PDB entry 2X2A | X-ray diffraction, 1.40 A resolution | chains A and B

Chain A (and B):
Name: Peptidyl-prolyl cis-trans isomerase A
Organism: Homo sapiens
Notes: EC 5.2.1.8; chain B of this document is another copy of the same molecule, construct and numbering; everything in this record applies to it too
UniProt: P62937 (PPIA_HUMAN); numbering as in UniProt (aligned over 1-165)
Amino-acid sequence (165 residues; each row starts with the number of its first residue):
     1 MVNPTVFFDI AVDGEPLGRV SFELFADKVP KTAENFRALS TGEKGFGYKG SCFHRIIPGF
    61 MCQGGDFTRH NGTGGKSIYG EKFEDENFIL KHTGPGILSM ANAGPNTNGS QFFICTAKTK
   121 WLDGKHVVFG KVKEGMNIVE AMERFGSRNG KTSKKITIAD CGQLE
Modified positions: Lys-125 (n(6)-acetyllysine; ALY)
Sequence notes: conflict Lys-120 (Glu in P62937)
UniProt features mapped onto this chain:
  - modified residue: Met-1 (N-acetylmethionine), Val-2 (N-acetylvaline), Lys-28 (N6-acetyllysine), Lys-44 (N6-acetyllysine), Lys-76 (N6-acetyllysine), Ser-77 (Phosphoserine), Lys-82 (N6-acetyllysine), Thr-93 (Phosphothreonine), Lys-125 (N6-acetyllysine), Lys-131 (N6-acetyllysine), Lys-133 (N6-acetyllysine)
  - glycosylation: Asn-108 (N-linked (GlcNAc...) asparagine)
  - cross-link (Glycyl lysine isopeptide (Lys-Gly)): Lys-28 (interchain with G-Cter in SUMO2), Lys-82 (interchain with G-Cter in SUMO2)
  - mutagenesis: Arg-55 (R55A: Loss of peptidyl-prolyl cis-trans isomerase activity. No loss of its interaction with BSG/CD147 or its ability to induce leukocyte chemotaxis. No effect on its interaction with MAP3K5/ASK1 ...), Phe-60 (F60A: Loss of ability to stimulate MAPK/ERK phosphorylation), Arg-69 (R69A: No effect on peptidyl-prolyl cis-trans isomerase activity. Reduced interaction with BSG/CD147 and ability to induce leukocyte chemotaxis), His-70 (H70A: No effect on peptidyl-prolyl cis-trans isomerase activity. Reduced interaction with BSG/CD147 and ability to induce leukocyte chemotaxis), Thr-107 (T107A: No effect on peptidyl-prolyl cis-trans isomerase activity. Reduced interaction with BSG/CD147 and ability to induce leukocyte chemotaxis), Phe-113 (F113A: Reduced ability to stimulate MAPK/ERK phosphorylation), Trp-121 (W121A: 200-fold decrease of sensitivity to CsA. Reduced ability to stimulate MAPK/ERK phosphorylation; W121E: Loss of peptidyl-prolyl cis-trans isomerase activity ...), Lys-125 (K125Q: Acetylation-mimetic mutant; no effect on its interaction with TARDBP; K125R: Loss of acetylation and interaction with TARDBP), His-126 (H126A: Loss of peptidyl-prolyl cis-trans isomerase activity and interaction with HCV NS5A. Loss of ability to stimulate MAPK/ERK phosphorylation)
Reported in the primary citation:
  - post-translational modification sites: Lys-125
  - conformationally variable residues (side-chain flip): Arg-55, Phe-60
  - contacts within the chain: Phe-60/Met-61 (hydrophobic contact), Met-61/Phe-113 (hydrophobic contact)

Interface between chain A and chain B:
Contacting residue pairs (47; chain A residue first):
  His-54(A) / Ala-103(B)  hydrogen bond (side chain-backbone)
  His-54(A) / Pro-105(B)
  Arg-55(A) / Asn-102(B)  hydrogen bond
  Arg-55(A) / Ala-103(B)
  Arg-55(A) / Gly-104(B)
  Arg-55(A) / His-126(B)
  Ile-57(A) / Lys-125(B)
  Phe-60(A) / Lys-125(B)
  Met-61(A) / Lys-125(B)
  Gln-63(A) / Ala-103(B)
  Asn-71(A) / Lys-82(B)
  Asn-71(A) / Ala-103(B)
  Asn-71(A) / Thr-107(B)
  Gly-72(A) / Ala-103(B)
  Thr-73(A) / Glu-81(B)
  Thr-73(A) / Thr-107(B)
  Glu-81(A) / Thr-73(B)
  Lys-82(A) / Asn-71(B)
  Asp-85(A) / Asn-149(B)  hydrogen bond
  Phe-88(A) / Asn-149(B)
  Asn-102(A) / Arg-55(B)  hydrogen bond
  Ala-103(A) / His-54(B)  hydrogen bond (backbone-side chain)
  Ala-103(A) / Arg-55(B)
  Ala-103(A) / Gln-63(B)
  Ala-103(A) / Asn-71(B)
  Ala-103(A) / Gly-72(B)
  Gly-104(A) / Arg-55(B)
  Pro-105(A) / His-54(B)
  Pro-105(A) / Asn-149(B)
  Pro-105(A) / Gly-150(B)
  Pro-105(A) / Lys-151(B)
  Thr-107(A) / Asn-71(B)
  Trp-121(A) / Trp-121(B)
  Trp-121(A) / Arg-148(B)  hydrogen bond (backbone-side chain)
  Asp-123(A) / Arg-148(B)  hydrogen bond (backbone-side chain)
  Gly-124(A) / Arg-148(B)
  Gly-124(A) / Asn-149(B)  hydrogen bond (backbone-backbone)
  Lys-125(A) / Ile-57(B)
  Lys-125(A) / Phe-60(B)
  Lys-125(A) / Trp-121(B)
  Lys-125(A) / Arg-148(B)
  Arg-148(A) / Gly-124(B)
  Arg-148(A) / Lys-125(B)
  Asn-149(A) / Asp-85(B)  hydrogen bond
  Asn-149(A) / Pro-105(B)
  Asn-149(A) / Gly-124(B)  hydrogen bond (backbone-backbone)
  Lys-151(A) / Pro-105(B)
Interface residues without a listed pair, chain A (29 interface residues in all): Gln-111, Leu-122, His-126, Gly-150
Interface residues without a listed pair, chain B (26 interface residues in all): Phe-88, Gln-111

Overview:
Chain A and chain B form an interface of 29 and 26 residues respectively; the contacts include 10 hydrogen
bonds. Polar contacts include His-54(A)/Ala-103(B), Arg-55(A)/Asn-102(B) and Asp-85(A)/Asn-149(B). Curated
annotation (UniProt) lists 9 mutagenesis sites on chain A. The paper reports a modification site at
Lys-125(A); conformational variability at Arg-55(A) and Phe-60(A).
Both chains are Peptidyl-prolyl cis-trans isomerase A (Homo sapiens). Entry 2X2A (Free acetyl-CypA trigonal
form) was determined by X-ray diffraction (same publication as 2X25, 2X2C and 2X2D).
